Entry 1JXL (X-ray diffraction, 2.10 A resolution); this record covers chains P and A of the 3 polymer chains in the assembly.

# Chain P
Molecule: 12-nt DNA strand
Sequence (12 nucleotides; numbered 1 to 12; the number before each row is that of its first residue):
     1 GGGGGAAGGA TT

# Chain A
Name: DNA polymerase IV (family Y)
From: Sulfolobus solfataricus
Notes: EC 2.7.7.7
UniProtKB: Q97W02 (DPO42_SULSO); residue numbers follow UniProt; this construct covers 1-352
Sequence (352 residues; each row starts with the number of its first residue):
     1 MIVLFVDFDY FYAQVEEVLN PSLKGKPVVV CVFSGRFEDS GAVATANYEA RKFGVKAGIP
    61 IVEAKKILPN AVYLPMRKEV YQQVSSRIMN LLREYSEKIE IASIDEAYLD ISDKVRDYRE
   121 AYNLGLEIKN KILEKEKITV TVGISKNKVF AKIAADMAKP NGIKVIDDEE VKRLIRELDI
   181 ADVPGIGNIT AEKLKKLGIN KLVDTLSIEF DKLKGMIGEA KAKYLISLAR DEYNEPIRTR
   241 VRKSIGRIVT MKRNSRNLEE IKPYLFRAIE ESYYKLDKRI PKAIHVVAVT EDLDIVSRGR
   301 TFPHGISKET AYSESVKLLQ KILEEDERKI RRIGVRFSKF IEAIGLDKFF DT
Unresolved in the structure: 342-352
Metal / ion sites: Ca2+: Asp7, Phe8, Asp105 (together with 2'-3'-dideoxyguanosine-5'-triphosphate); Mg2+ site 1: Asp7, Glu106 (together with 2'-3'-dideoxyguanosine-5'-triphosphate); Mg2+ site 2: Ala181, Ile186
Ligand contacts: 2'-3'-dideoxyguanosine-5'-triphosphate (DG3): Asp7, Phe8, Asp9, Tyr10, Phe11, Tyr12, Val32, Val43, Ala44, Thr45, Arg51, Ala57, Gly58, Asp105, Glu106, Lys159
Curated features (UniProtKB/Swiss-Prot):
  - active site: Glu106
  - binding site (Mg(2+)): Asp7, Asp105
  - site: Tyr12 (Substrate discrimination)
  - mutagenesis: Asp105 to Glu106 (Loss of function), Glu342 to Thr352 (Almost complete loss of interaction with PCNA)
What the authors report for this chain:
  - binding site for the 16-nt DNA strand: Gly58, Pro60
  - mutagenesis - D105A/E106A: abolished catalytic activity
  - specificity-determining residues: Ala57 (by similarity / conservation)

# Chain P / chain A interface
Pairs across the interface - 22 pairs, chain P then chain A:
  DA6(P) - Thr301(A)  hydrogen bond to the phosphate
  DA6(P) - Lys339(A)  salt bridge to the phosphate
  DA7(P) - Ser297(A)  sugar contact
  DA7(P) - Arg298(A)  phosphate contact
  DA7(P) - Gly299(A)  hydrogen bond to the phosphate
  DG8(P) - Ile295(A)  phosphate contact
  DG8(P) - Val296(A)  phosphate contact
  DG8(P) - Ser297(A)  hydrogen bond to the phosphate
  DG8(P) - Arg298(A)  salt bridge to the phosphate
  DA10(P) - Ile189(A)  phosphate contact
  DA10(P) - Thr190(A)  phosphate contact
  DT11(P) - Gly185(A)  phosphate contact
  DT11(P) - Ile186(A)  phosphate contact
  DT11(P) - Gly187(A)  hydrogen bond to the phosphate
  DT11(P) - Asn188(A)  phosphate contact
  DT11(P) - Ile189(A)  hydrogen bond to the phosphate
  DT11(P) - Thr190(A)  hydrogen bond to the phosphate
  DT11(P) - Lys221(A)  sugar contact
  DT12(P) - Pro184(A)  phosphate contact
  DT12(P) - Gly185(A)  hydrogen bond to the phosphate
  DT12(P) - Ile186(A)  phosphate contact
  DT12(P) - Gly187(A)  phosphate contact
Also at the interface, not in a pair above, chain P (7 interface residues in all): DG5
Also at the interface, not in a pair above, chain A (21 interface residues in all): Glu106, Lys152, Val183, Lys193, His285, Lys321

# Summary
7 residues of chain P face 21 of chain A across their interface; the contacts include 7 hydrogen bonds and 2
salt bridges. Among the polar pairs are DA6(P)-Thr301(A), DA7(P)-Gly299(A) and DG8(P)-Ser297(A). From the
paper: a binding site for the 16-nt DNA strand at Gly58(A) and Pro60(A); D105A/E106A of chain A abolish
catalytic activity.
Here chain P is a 12-nt DNA strand and chain A is DNA polymerase IV (family Y) (Sulfolobus solfataricus).
Entry 1JXL (Crystal Structure of a Y-Family DNA Polymerase in a Ternary Complex with DNA Substrates and an
...) was determined by X-ray diffraction (same publication as 1JX4).
